2KYM - chains A and B; structure by solution NMR.

Chain A:
Protein: Bud emergence protein 1
Source organism: Lodderomyces elongisporus
Notes: fragment: SH3-CI domain
UniProtKB: A5E3P5 (A5E3P5_LODEL); the construct has insertions or renumbered stretches relative to UniProt, so the offset changes along the chain: 1-42 = UniProt 2-43; 44-115 = UniProt 46-117
Amino-acid sequence (120 residues; each row starts with the number of its first residue; note: 2 numbers in that range are skipped by the numbering (no residue carries them; nothing is unmodelled there); a row labelled like 43A-43B holds insertion residues (43A, then the next letters in order); numbers below 1 keep their minus sign (Met-2 is residue -2)):
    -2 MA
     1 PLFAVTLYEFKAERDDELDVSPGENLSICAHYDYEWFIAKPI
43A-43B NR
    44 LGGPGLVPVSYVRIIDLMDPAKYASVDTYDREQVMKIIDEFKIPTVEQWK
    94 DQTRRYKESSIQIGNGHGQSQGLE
Construct notes: expression tag (-2 to -1, 116-117)

Chain B:
Protein: Peptide form Serine/threonine-protein kinase STE20
Notes: fragment: prr
UniProtKB: Q03497 (STE20_YEAST); residues -9 to 6 here correspond to UniProt positions 468-483 (UniProt number = residue number + 477)
Amino-acid sequence (16 residues; each row starts with the number of its first residue; numbers below 1 keep their minus sign (Gly-9 is residue -9)):
    -9 GKFIPSRPAPKPPSSA

Chain A / chain B interface:
Pairs across the interface (22):
  Tyr8(A) - Pro3(B)
  Asp15(A) - Lys-8(B)
  Asp16(A) - Lys-8(B)
  Asp16(A) - Arg-3(B)
  Glu17(A) - Arg-3(B)
  Tyr32(A) - Ile-6(B)
  Tyr32(A) - Pro-5(B)
  Trp36(A) - Pro-5(B)
  Trp36(A) - Arg-3(B)
  Trp36(A) - Pro-2(B)
  Pro47(A) - Phe-7(B)
  Gly48(A) - Phe-7(B)
  Leu49(A) - Phe-7(B)
  Leu49(A) - Pro-5(B)
  Pro51(A) - Pro0(B)
  Ser53(A) - Pro0(B)
  Tyr54(A) - Pro0(B)
  Tyr72(A) - Lys1(B)
  Tyr72(A) - Pro2(B)
  Val89(A) - Phe-7(B)
  Lys93(A) - Gly-9(B)
  Lys93(A) - Phe-7(B)
Other interface residues (no listed pair), chain A (18 interface residues in all): Glu13, Glu35, Trp92
Other interface residues (no listed pair), chain B (12 interface residues in all): Ala-1

Overview:
Chain A and chain B form an interface of 18 and 12 residues respectively.
Chain A is Bud emergence protein 1 (Lodderomyces elongisporus) and chain B is Peptide form
Serine/threonine-protein kinase STE20; the structure, Solution structure of the Bem1p SH3-CI domain from
L.elongisporus in complex with Ste20p peptide, was determined by solution NMR.
